PDB entry 7MYA | X-ray diffraction, 1.56 A resolution | chain A

# Chain A
Name: Bifunctional protein PutA
Source organism: Sinorhizobium meliloti SM11
Notes: EC 1.5.5.2, 1.2.1.88
UniProt: F7X6I3 (F7X6I3_SINMM); residue numbers follow UniProt; this construct covers 1-1233
Chain sequence (1235 residues; row label = number of the first residue in the row; numbers below 1 keep their minus sign (Ser-1 is residue -1)):
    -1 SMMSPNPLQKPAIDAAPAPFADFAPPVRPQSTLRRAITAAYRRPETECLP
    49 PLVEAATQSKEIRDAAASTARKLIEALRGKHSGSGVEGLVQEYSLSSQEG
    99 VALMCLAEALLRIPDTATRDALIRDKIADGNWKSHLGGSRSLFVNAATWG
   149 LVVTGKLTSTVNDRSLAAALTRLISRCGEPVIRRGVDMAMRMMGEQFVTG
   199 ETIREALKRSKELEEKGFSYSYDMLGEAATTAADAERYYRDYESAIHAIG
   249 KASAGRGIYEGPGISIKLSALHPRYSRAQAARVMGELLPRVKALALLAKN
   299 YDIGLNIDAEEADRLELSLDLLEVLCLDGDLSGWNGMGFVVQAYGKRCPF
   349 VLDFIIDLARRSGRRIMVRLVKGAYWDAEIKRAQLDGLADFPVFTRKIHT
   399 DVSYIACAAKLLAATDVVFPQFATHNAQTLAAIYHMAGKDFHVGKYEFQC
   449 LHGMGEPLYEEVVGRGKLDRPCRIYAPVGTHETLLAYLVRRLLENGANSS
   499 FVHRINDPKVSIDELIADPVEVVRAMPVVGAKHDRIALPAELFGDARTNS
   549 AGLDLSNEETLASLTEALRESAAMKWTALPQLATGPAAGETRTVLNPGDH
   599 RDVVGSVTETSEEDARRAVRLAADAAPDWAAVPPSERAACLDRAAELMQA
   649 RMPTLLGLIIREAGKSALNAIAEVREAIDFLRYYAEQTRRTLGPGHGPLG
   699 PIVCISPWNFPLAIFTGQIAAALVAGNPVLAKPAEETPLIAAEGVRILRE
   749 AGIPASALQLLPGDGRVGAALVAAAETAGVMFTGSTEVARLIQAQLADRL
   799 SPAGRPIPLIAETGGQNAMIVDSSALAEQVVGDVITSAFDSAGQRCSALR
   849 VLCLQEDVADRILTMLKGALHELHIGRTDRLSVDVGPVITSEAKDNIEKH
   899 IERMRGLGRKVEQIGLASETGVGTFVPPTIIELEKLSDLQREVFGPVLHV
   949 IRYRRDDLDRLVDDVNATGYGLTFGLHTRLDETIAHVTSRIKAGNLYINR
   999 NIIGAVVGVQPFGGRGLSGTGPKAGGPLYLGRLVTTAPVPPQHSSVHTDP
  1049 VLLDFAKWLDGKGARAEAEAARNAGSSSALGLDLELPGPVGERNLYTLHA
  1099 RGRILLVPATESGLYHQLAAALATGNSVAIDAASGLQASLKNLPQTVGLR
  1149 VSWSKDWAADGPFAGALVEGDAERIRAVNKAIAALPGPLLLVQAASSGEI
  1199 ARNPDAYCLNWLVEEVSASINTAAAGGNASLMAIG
Not modelled in the structure: -1 to 13, 135-137
Sequence notes: expression tag (-1 to 0)
Ligand contacts:
  - NAD (nicotinamide-adenine-dinucleotide): Ile703, Ser704, Pro705, Trp706, Asn707, Phe708, Ile712, Lys730, Pro731, Ala732, Glu733, Gly761, Asp762, Gly763, Gly766, Ala767, Val770, Phe780, Thr781, Gly782, Ser783, Val786, Leu789, Ile790, Glu810, Thr811, Gly812, Gly813, Cys844, Glu940, Phe942, Leu970, Phe1010, Ser1016
  - UJJ ([(2R,3S,4R,5R)-5-(6-amino-9H-purin-9-yl)-3,4-dihydroxytetrahydrofuran-2-yl]methyl (2R,3S,4S)-5-[5-(1,3-dithiolan-2-yl)-7,8-dimethyl-2,4-dioxo-1,3,4,5-tetrahydrobenzo[g]pteridin-10(2H)-yl]-2,3,4-trihydroxypentyl dihydrogen diphosphate): Leu223, Lys265, Asp306, Ala307, Val338, Gln340, Tyr342, Arg367, Val369, Lys370, Gly371, Ala372, Tyr373, Trp374, Phe392, Thr393, Arg394, Lys395, Thr398, Asp399, Ala421, Thr422, His423, Asn424, Gln447, Cys448, Leu449, Tyr473, Tyr485, Arg489, Glu492, Ser497, Ser498, Phe499, Gly1233
Reported in the primary citation:
  - conformationally variable residues: Lys265, Arg488, Arg489

# In short
Bound to chain A: compound UJJ and NAD. The paper reports conformational variability at Lys265, Arg488 and
Arg489.
Chain A is Bifunctional protein PutA (Sinorhizobium meliloti SM11); the structure, Structure of proline
utilization A with the FAD covalently-modified by 1,3-dithiolane, was determined by X-ray diffraction (same
publication as 7MY9, 7MYB and 7MYC).
